Entry 7K04 (electron microscopy, 9.25 A resolution (very low resolution: no residue pairs are listed; an interface is given only as per-side residue counts)); this record covers chains 0 and 6 of the 11 polymer chains in the assembly.

== Chain 0 ==
Molecule: DNA repair helicase RAD3
Source organism: Saccharomyces cerevisiae (strain ATCC 204508 / S288c)
Notes: EC 3.6.4.12
Reference sequence: P06839 (RAD3_YEAST); residue numbers follow UniProt; this construct covers 1-778
Chain sequence (778 residues; each row starts with the number of its first residue):
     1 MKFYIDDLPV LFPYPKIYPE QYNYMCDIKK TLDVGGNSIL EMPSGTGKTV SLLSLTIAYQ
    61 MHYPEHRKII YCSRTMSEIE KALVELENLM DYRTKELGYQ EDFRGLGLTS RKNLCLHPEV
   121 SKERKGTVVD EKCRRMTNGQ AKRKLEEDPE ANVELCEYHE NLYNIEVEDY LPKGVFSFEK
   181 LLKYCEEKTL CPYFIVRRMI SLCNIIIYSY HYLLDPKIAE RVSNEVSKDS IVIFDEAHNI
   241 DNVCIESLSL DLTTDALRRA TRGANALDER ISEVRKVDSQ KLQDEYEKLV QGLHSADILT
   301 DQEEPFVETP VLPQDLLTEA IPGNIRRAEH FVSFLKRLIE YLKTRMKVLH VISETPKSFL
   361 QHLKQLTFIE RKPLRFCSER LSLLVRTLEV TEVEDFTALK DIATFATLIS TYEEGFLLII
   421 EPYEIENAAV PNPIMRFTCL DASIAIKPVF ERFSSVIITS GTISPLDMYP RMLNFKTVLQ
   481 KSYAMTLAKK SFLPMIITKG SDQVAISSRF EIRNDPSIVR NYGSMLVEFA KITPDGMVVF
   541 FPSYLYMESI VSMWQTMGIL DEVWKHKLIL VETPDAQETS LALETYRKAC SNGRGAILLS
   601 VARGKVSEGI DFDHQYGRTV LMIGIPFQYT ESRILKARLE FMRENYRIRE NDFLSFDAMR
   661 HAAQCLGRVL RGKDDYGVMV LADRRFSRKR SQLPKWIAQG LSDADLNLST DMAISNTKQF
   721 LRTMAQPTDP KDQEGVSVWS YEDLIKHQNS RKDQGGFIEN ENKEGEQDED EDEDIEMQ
Disordered / not traced: 755-778
UniProt features mapped onto this chain:
  - motif: Asp235 to His238 (DEAH box)
  - binding site (ATP): Met42 to Thr49
  - binding site ([4Fe-4S] cluster): Cys115, Cys133, Cys156, Cys191
  - mutagenesis: Lys48 (K48R/A: Loss of ATPase and DNA helicase activities but not ssDNA-binding or ATP-binding, impaired removal of pyrimidine dimers. Loss of RNA:DNA helicase. Extremely UV-sensitive), Arg111 (R111H: Intermediate level of UV-sensitivity), Cys115 (C115S: Extremely UV-sensitive), Glu236 (E236K: In rad3-1; abnormal sensitivity to UV irradiation, defective excision of damaged DNA bases ...), Gly461 (G461R: In rad3-2; abnormal sensitivity to UV irradiation, defective excision of damaged DNA bases)
Bound ions: 4Fe-4S cluster Fe: Cys115, Cys133, Cys156
Ligand contacts: 4Fe-4S cluster (SF4): Cys115, Leu116, His117, Val120, Cys133, Thr137, Cys156, Tyr158, Cys191, Tyr193, Phe194

== Chain 6 ==
Molecule: General transcription and DNA repair factor IIH subunit SSL1
Source organism: Saccharomyces cerevisiae (strain ATCC 204508 / S288c)
Reference sequence: Q04673 (SSL1_YEAST); numbering as in UniProt (aligned over 1-461)
Chain sequence (461 residues; each row starts with the number of its first residue):
     1 MAPVVISESE EDEDRVAITR RTKRQVHFDG EGDDRVDQQQ QQHSSSHRDR DKHVQRKKKK
    61 RLSNRNLQGS NGGYAWEDEI KRSWDLVKVD DEGDMASLVA SIVEARKKRT AKKNITPYQR
   121 GIIRSLILTL DCSEAMLEKD LRPNRHAMII QYAIDFVHEF FDQNPISQMG IIIMRNGLAQ
   181 LVSQVSGNPQ DHIDALKSIR KQEPKGNPSL QNALEMARGL LLPVPAHCTR EVLIVFGSLS
   241 TTDPGDIHQT IDSLVSEKIR VKVLGLSAQV AICKELCKAT NYGDESFYKI LLDETHLKEL
   301 FNEAVTPLPV NKINKGFTLV KMGFPTRIFE DTPTFCSCHS KLVYGGYFCP NCHSKVCSLP
   361 TVCPCCDLML ILSTHLARSY HHLMPLKTFA EVPTTEKFRS EDCFSCQSRF PILKNHKNGK
   421 LLTSSRYRCE DCKQEFCVDC DVFIHEILHN CPGCESKPVI T
Disordered / not traced: 1-106, 458-461
UniProt features mapped onto this chain:
  - zinc finger: Cys349 to Cys366 (C4-type)
Bound ions: Zn2+ site 1: Cys336, Cys338, His339, Cys357; Zn2+ site 2: Cys349, Cys352, Cys363, Cys366; Zn2+ site 3: Cys403, Cys406, Cys437, Cys440; Zn2+ site 4: Cys429, Cys432, Cys451, Cys454

== How chain 0 and chain 6 interact ==
At this resolution (9 A) residue pairs are not listed: 5 residues of chain 0 and 7 of chain 6 lie at the interface.

== In short ==
5 residues of chain 0 face 7 of chain 6 across their interface. Ligands of chain 0: 4Fe-4S cluster. Curated
annotation (UniProt) lists 8 ATP-binding residues, 4 [4Fe-4S] cluster-binding residues and 5 mutagenesis sites
on chain 0.
Here chain 0 is DNA repair helicase RAD3 and chain 6 is General transcription and DNA repair factor IIH
subunit SSL1, both from Saccharomyces cerevisiae (strain ATCC 204508 / S288c). Entry 7K04 (Structure of
TFIIH/Rad4-Rad23-Rad33/DNA in DNA opening) was determined by electron microscopy (same publication as 7K01 and
7M2U).
